7DBA - chains C and E of the 6 polymer chains in the assembly; structure by X-ray diffraction, 2.46 A resolution.

[Chain C]
Name: Tubulin alpha-1B chain
Source organism: Sus scrofa
UniProtKB: Q2XVP4 (TBA1B_PIG); numbering as in UniProt (aligned over 1-451)
Amino-acid sequence (451 residues; numbered 1 to 451; the number before each row is that of its first residue):
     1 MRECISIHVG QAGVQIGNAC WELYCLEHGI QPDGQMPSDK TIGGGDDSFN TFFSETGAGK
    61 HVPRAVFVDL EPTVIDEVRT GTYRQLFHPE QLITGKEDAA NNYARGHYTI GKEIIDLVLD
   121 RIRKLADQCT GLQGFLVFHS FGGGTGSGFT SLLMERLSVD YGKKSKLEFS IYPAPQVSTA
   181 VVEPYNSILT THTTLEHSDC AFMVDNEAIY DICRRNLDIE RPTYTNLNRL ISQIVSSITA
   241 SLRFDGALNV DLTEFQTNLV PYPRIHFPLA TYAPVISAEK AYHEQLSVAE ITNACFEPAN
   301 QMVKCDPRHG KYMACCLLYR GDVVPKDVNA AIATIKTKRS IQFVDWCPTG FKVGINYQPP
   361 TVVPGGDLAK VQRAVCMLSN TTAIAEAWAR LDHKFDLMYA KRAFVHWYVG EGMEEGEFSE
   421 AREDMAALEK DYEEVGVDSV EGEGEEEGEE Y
Unresolved in the structure: 441-451
Bound ions: Ca2+: D39, T41, G44, E55
Residues lining bound ligands: GTP (guanosine-5'-triphosphate): G10, Q11, A12, Q15, I16, D69, D98, A99, A100, N101, S140, G142, G143, G144, T145, G146, I171, P173, V177, S178, T179, E183, N206, Y224, L227, N228, I231
Swiss-Prot annotation at these positions:
  - motif: M1 to C4 (MREC motif)
  - active site: E254
  - binding site (GTP): G10, Q11, A12, Q15, E71, A99, S140, G143, G144, T145, G146, T179, E183, N206, Y224, N228, L252
  - binding site (Mg(2+)): E71
  - site: Y451 (Involved in polymerization)
  - modified residue: K40 (N6,N6,N6-trimethyllysine), S48 (Phosphoserine), S232 (Phosphoserine), Y282 (3'-nitrotyrosine), R339 (Omega-N-methylarginine), S439 (Phosphoserine), E443 (5-glutamyl polyglutamate), E445 (5-glutamyl polyglutamate), Y451 (3'-nitrotyrosine)
  - cross-link (Glycyl lysine isopeptide (Lys-Gly)): K326 (interchain with G-Cter in ubiquitin), K370 (interchain with G-Cter in ubiquitin)

[Chain E]
Name: Stathmin-4
Source organism: Mus musculus
UniProtKB: P63042 (STMN4_MOUSE); residues 5-145 here correspond to UniProt positions 49-189 (UniProt number = residue number + 44)
Amino-acid sequence (143 residues; row label = number of the first residue in the row):
     3 MADMEVIELN KCTSGQSFEV ILKPPSFDGV PEFNASLPRR RDPSLEEIQK KLEAAEERRK
    63 YQEAELLKHL AEKREHEREV IQKAIEENNN FIKMAKEKLA QKMESNKENR EAHLAAMLER
   123 LQEKDKHAEE VRKNKELKEE ASR
Unresolved in the structure: 3-5, 29-43, 144-145
Construct notes: initiating methionine (3); expression tag (4)

[Interface between chain C and chain E]
Residue-residue contacts (32; chain C residue first):
  H107(C) with K104(E); M105(E)
  Y108(C) with K104(E); M105(E), hydrophobic; N108(E)
  T109(C) with R112(E)
  K112(C) with M105(E)
  E155(C) with L101(E); K104(E), salt bridge
  R156(C) with L101(E)
  S158(C) with F93(E); I94(E)
  V159(C) with I94(E); K98(E)
  G162(C) with N90(E); I94(E)
  K163(C) with N90(E); F93(E)
  T193(C) with K104(E)
  E196(C) with F93(E)
  H197(C) with F93(E)
  V409(C) with H115(E), hydrogen bond (backbone-side chain)
  G410(C) with R112(E); H115(E)
  E411(C) with N108(E), hydrogen bond (backbone-side chain); R112(E), salt bridge
  G412(C) with N108(E), hydrogen bond (backbone-side chain); N111(E), hydrogen bond (backbone-side chain); R112(E)
  M413(C) with N108(E)
  E414(C) with S107(E), hydrogen bond; N111(E), hydrogen bond
Other interface residues (no listed pair), chain C (21 interface residues in all): L152, E420
Other interface residues (no listed pair), chain E (14 interface residues in all): A97, K100

[Summary]
Chain C and chain E form an interface of 21 and 14 residues respectively; the contacts include 6 hydrogen
bonds and 2 salt bridges. Polar contacts include E155(C)-K104(E), E411(C)-R112(E) and V409(C)-H115(E). Chain C
binds GTP.
Chain C is Tubulin alpha-1B chain (Sus scrofa) and chain E is Stathmin-4 (Mus musculus); the structure, RYX in
complex with tubulin, was determined by X-ray diffraction.
